5VSZ - chain A; structure by X-ray diffraction, 2.40 A resolution.

[Chain A]
Name: Sacsin
Source organism: Homo sapiens
Notes: fragment: Ubl domain
UniProtKB: Q9NZJ4 (SACS_HUMAN); residues 2-85 here = UniProt positions 2-85
Chain sequence (89 residues; row label = number of the first residue in the row; numbers below 1 keep their minus sign (Gly-3 is residue -3)):
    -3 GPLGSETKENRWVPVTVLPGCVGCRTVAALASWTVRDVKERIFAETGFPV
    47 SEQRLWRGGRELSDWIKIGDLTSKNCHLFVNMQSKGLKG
Not modelled in the structure: -3 to 6, 69-71, 80-85
Disulfide bonds: Cys17-Cys20
Modified positions: Mse78 (selenomethionine)
Sequence notes: expression tag (-3 to 1); engineered mutation Mse78 (Leu in Q9NZJ4)

[Summary]
Chain A is Sacsin (Homo sapiens); the structure, Structure of the Ubl domain of Sacsin mutant L78M, was
determined by X-ray diffraction together with 5VSX, 5V44, 5V45, 5V46 and 5V47 from the same study.
